Entry 6AHQ (X-ray diffraction, 3.40 A resolution); this record covers chains I and S of the 20 polymer chains in the assembly.

[Chain I (and S)]
Name: Flagellar protein FliL
Source organism: Vibrio alginolyticus
Notes: fragment: periplasmic fragment, residues 60-167; chain S of this document is another copy of the same molecule, construct and numbering; everything in this record applies to it too
Amino-acid sequence (129 residues; each row starts with the number of its first residue):
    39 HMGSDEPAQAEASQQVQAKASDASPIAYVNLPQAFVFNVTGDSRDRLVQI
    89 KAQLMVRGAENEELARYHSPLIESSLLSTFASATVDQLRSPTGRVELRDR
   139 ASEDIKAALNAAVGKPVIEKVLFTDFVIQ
Unresolved in the structure: 39-60
Reported in the primary citation:
  - mutagenesis - L109D, L115K, L160D: abolished localization

[How chain I and chain S interact]
Pairs across the interface (8):
  A97(I) - A97(S)
  A97(I) - E98(S)
  A97(I) - E101(S)
  E98(I) - G96(S)
  E98(I) - A97(S)
  E100(I) - E101(S)
  E101(I) - A97(S)
  E101(I) - E100(S)
Also at the interface, not in a pair above, chain S (6 interface residues in all): S62

[In short]
4 residues of chain I and 6 residues of chain S are in contact. The paper reports that L109D, L115K and L160D
of chain I abolish localization.
Both chains are Flagellar protein FliL (Vibrio alginolyticus). Entry 6AHQ (Structure of the 40-167 fragment of
FliL) was determined by X-ray diffraction (same publication as 6AHP).
